2JIJ - chain A; structure by X-ray diffraction, 2.90 A resolution.

[Chain A]
Molecule: Prolyl-4 hydroxylase
From: Chlamydomonas reinhardtii
Sequence (233 residues; numbered 21 to 253; the number before each row is that of its first residue):
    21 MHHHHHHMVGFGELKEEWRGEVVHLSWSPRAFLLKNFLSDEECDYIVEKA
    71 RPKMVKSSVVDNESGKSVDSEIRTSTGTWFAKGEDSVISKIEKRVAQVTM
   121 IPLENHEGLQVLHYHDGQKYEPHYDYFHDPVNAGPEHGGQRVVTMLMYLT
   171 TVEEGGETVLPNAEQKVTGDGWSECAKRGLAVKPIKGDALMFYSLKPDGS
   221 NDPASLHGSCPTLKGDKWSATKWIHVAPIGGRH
Not modelled in the structure: 21-27, 77-92, 190-191, 252-253
Disulfides: C195-C230

[In short]
Chain A is Prolyl-4 hydroxylase (Chlamydomonas reinhardtii); the structure, Crystal structure of the apo form
of Chlamydomonas reinhardtii prolyl- 4 hydroxylase type I, was determined by X-ray diffraction, deposited
together with 2JIG and 2V4A.
